PDB entry 6OAB | electron microscopy, 3.60 A resolution | chains D and H of the 6 polymer chains in the assembly

== Chain D ==
Protein: Cell division control protein 48
Source organism: Saccharomyces cerevisiae
Notes: EC 3.6.4.6
Reference sequence: P25694 (CDC48_YEAST); numbering as in UniProt (aligned over 1-835)
Sequence (835 residues; row label = number of the first residue in the row):
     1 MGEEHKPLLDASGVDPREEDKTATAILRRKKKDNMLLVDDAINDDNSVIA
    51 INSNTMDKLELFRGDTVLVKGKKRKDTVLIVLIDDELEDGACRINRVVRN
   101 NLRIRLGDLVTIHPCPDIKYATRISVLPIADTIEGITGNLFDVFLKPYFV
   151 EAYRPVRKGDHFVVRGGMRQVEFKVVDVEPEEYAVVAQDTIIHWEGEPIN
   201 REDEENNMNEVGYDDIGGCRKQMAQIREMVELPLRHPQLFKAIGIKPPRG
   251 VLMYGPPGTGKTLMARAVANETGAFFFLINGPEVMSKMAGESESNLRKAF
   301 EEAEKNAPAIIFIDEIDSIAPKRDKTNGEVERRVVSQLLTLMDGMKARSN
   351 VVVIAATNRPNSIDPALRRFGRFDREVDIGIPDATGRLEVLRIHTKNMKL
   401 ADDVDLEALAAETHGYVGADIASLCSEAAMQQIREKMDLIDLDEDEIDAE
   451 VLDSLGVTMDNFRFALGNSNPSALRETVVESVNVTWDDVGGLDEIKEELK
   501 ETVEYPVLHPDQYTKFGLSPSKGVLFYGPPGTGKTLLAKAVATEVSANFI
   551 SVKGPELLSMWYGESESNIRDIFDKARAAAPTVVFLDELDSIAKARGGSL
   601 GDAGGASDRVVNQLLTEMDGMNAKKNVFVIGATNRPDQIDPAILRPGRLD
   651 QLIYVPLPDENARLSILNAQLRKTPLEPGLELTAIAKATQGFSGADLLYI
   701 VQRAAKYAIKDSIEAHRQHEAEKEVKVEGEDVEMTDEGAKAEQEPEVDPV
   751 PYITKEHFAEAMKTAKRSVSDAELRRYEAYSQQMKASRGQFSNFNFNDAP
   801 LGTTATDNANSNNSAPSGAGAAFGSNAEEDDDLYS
Not modelled in the structure: 1-208, 438-454, 718-746, 792-835
Small-molecule neighbours:
  - ADP (adenosine-5'-diphosphate), molecule 1: Asp-215, Ile-216, Gly-217, Pro-257, Gly-258, Thr-259, Gly-260, Lys-261, Thr-262, Leu-263, Val-390, His-394, Gly-418, Ala-419
  - ADP, molecule 2: Asp-343, Arg-369, Arg-372
  - ADP, molecule 3: Asp-488, Val-489, Gly-490, Gly-531, Thr-532, Gly-533, Lys-534, Thr-535, Leu-536, Ile-666, Gln-670, Leu-698
  - ADP, molecule 4: Asp-619, Arg-645, Arg-648
  - beryllium trifluoride (BEF), molecule 1: Lys-261, Thr-262, Asp-314, Glu-315
  - beryllium trifluoride (BEF), molecule 2: Leu-339, Asp-343, Arg-372
  - beryllium trifluoride (BEF), molecule 3: Lys-534, Thr-535, Asp-587, Glu-588, Ala-632
Curated features (UniProtKB/Swiss-Prot):
  - binding site (ATP): Pro-257 to Leu-263, Asn-358, His-394, Gly-531 to Leu-536
  - modified residue: Ser-472 (Phosphoserine), Ser-519 (Phosphoserine), Thr-735 (Phosphothreonine), Ser-770 (Phosphoserine)
  - cross-link (Glycyl lysine isopeptide (Lys-Gly)): Lys-305 (interchain with G-Cter in ubiquitin), Lys-322 (interchain with G-Cter in ubiquitin), Lys-346 (interchain with G-Cter in ubiquitin), Lys-522 (interchain with G-Cter in ubiquitin), Lys-539 (interchain with G-Cter in ubiquitin), Lys-594 (interchain with G-Cter in ubiquitin), Lys-673 (interchain with G-Cter in ubiquitin)
  - mutagenesis: Lys-261 (K261A: Moderate reduction in growth rate; K261T: Probable loss of ATP binding. Complete loss of catalytic activity), Glu-315 (E315A: Moderate reduction in growth rate; E315D: Severe loss of catalytic activity without affecting cooperativity between the 2 ATP-binding regions. Slight reduction in growth rate ...), Asn-358 (N358A: Slight reduction in growth rate. Restores cell growth; when associated with Q-315), Arg-369 (R369A: No effect on growth rate. Restores cell growth; when associated with Q-315), Pro-471 (P471A/S: Restores cell growth; when associated with Q-315), Arg-475 (R475H: Restores cell growth; when associated with Q-315), Lys-534 (K534A/T: Severe loss of catalytic activity. Lethal), Glu-588 (E588D: Moderate reduction in growth rate; E588Q: Lethal), Arg-645 (R645A: Lethal)

== Chain H ==
Protein: poly(alanine) substrate
Source organism: Saccharomyces cerevisiae
Sequence (24 residues; each row starts with the number of its first residue):
     1 AAAAAAAAAAAAAAAAAAAAAAAA

== Interface between chain D and chain H ==
Pairs across the interface - 9 pairs, chain D then chain H:
  Met-288(D) with Ala-17(H); Ala-18(H)
  Ala-289(D) with Ala-17(H); Ala-18(H), hydrogen bond (backbone-backbone)
  Met-560(D) with Ala-3(H); Ala-4(H), hydrogen bond (backbone-backbone)
  Trp-561(D) with Ala-4(H)
  Tyr-562(D) with Ala-4(H), hydrogen bond (backbone-backbone); Ala-5(H), hydrophobic
Other interface residues (no listed pair), chain D (7 interface residues in all): Lys-287, Gly-563
Other interface residues (no listed pair), chain H (7 interface residues in all): Ala-6, Ala-20

== Summary ==
The chain D/chain H interface involves 7 residues from each chain, with 3 hydrogen bonds. The backbones
hydrogen-bond at Ala-289(D)/Ala-18(H), Met-560(D)/Ala-4(H) and Tyr-562(D)/Ala-4(H). Bound to chain D: 4 copies
of ADP and 3 copies of beryllium trifluoride.
Chain D is Cell division control protein 48 and chain H is poly(alanine) substrate, both from Saccharomyces
cerevisiae; the structure, Cdc48-Npl4 complex processing poly-ubiquitinated substrate in the presence of
ADP-BeFx, state 2, was determined by electron microscopy.
